PDB entry 3SV5 | X-ray diffraction, 1.53 A resolution | chain A

== Chain A ==
Protein: Green fluorescent protein
Source organism: Aequorea victoria
UniProt: P42212 (GFP_AEQVI); aligned to UniProt positions 1-237 over residues 0-238 (the alignment contains insertions or deletions, so no single offset holds)
Chain sequence (258 residues; each row starts with the number of its first residue; note: 2 numbers in that range are skipped by the numbering (no residue carries them; nothing is unmodelled there); numbering starts at 0):
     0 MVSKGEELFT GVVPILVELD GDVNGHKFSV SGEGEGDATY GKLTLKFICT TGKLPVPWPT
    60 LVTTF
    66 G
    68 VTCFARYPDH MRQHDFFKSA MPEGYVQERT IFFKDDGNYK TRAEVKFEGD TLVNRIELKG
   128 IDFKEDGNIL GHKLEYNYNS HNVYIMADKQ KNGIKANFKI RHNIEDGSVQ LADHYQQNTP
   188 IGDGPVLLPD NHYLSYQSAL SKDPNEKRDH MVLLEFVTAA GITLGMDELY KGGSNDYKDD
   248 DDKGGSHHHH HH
Disordered / not traced: 231-259
Differences from the reference sequence: insertion (1); chromophore (66, 66, 66); engineered mutation Thr69 (Gln in P42212), Ala72 (Ser in P42212), Arg79 (Lys in P42212), Ala163 (Val in P42212), Tyr203 (Thr in P42212), Leu231 (His in P42212); expression tag (239-259)
Modified / non-standard residues: Gly66 (circularized tri-peptide chromophore; CR2)
Covalent attachments: covalent link Phe64-Gly66; covalent link Gly66-Val68
Reported in the primary citation:
  - binding site for iodide ion: Thr108
  - conformationally variable residues (side-chain flip): Thr63, Thr108
  - mutagenesis - S30R: unchanged binding to Cl-
  - mutagenesis - V150A/V163A (4.6 +/- 0.2 mm), I152L/V163A (4.8 +/- 0.2 mm), V163A/L201I (2.5 +/- 0.6 mm): increased binding to Cl-

== Summary ==
From the paper: a binding site for iodide ion at Thr108; V150A/V163A, I152L/V163A and V163A/L201I increase
binding to Cl-.
Chain A is Green fluorescent protein (Aequorea victoria); the structure, Engineered medium-affinity
halide-binding protein derived from YFP: iodide complex, was determined by X-ray diffraction, deposited
together with 3ST0.
